5ZS7 - chains B and C; structure by X-ray diffraction, 2.68 A resolution.

Chain B:
Molecule: Phosphoglycerate mutase 1
From: Homo sapiens
Notes: EC 5.4.2.11, 5.4.2.4
UniProtKB: P18669 (PGAM1_HUMAN); residue numbers follow UniProt; this construct covers 3-235
Sequence (233 residues; each row starts with the number of its first residue):
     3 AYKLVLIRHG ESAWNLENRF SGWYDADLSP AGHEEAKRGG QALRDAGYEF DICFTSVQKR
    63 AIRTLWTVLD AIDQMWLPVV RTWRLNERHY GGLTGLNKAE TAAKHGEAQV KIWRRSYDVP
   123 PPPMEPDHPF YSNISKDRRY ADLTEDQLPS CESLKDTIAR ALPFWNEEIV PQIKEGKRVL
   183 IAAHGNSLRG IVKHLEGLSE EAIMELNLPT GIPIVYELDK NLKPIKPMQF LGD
Swiss-Prot annotation at these positions:
  - active site: H11 (Tele-phosphohistidine intermediate), E89 (Proton donor/acceptor)
  - binding site (substrate): R10 to N17, S23, G24, R62, E89 to Y92, K100, R116, R117, G187, N188
  - site: H186 (Transition state stabilizer)
  - modified residue: S14 (Phosphoserine), S23 (Phosphoserine), Y26 (Phosphotyrosine), S31 (Phosphoserine), K106 (N6-acetyllysine), S118 (Phosphoserine)

Chain C:
Molecule: Phosphoglycerate mutase 1
From: Homo sapiens
Notes: EC 5.4.2.11, 5.4.2.4
UniProtKB: P18669 (PGAM1_HUMAN); residues 2-235 here = UniProt positions 2-235
Sequence (234 residues; numbered 2 to 235; the number before each row is that of its first residue):
     2 AAYKLVLIRH GESAWNLENR FSGWYDADLS PAGHEEAKRG GQALRDAGYE FDICFTSVQK
    62 RAIRTLWTVL DAIDQMWLPV VRTWRLNERH YGGLTGLNKA ETAAKHGEAQ VKIWRRSYDV
   122 PPPPMEPDHP FYSNISKDRR YADLTEDQLP SCESLKDTIA RALPFWNEEI VPQIKEGKRV
   182 LIAAHGNSLR GIVKHLEGLS EEAIMELNLP TGIPIVYELD KNLKPIKPMQ FLGD
Modified positions: H11 (N1-phosphonohistidine; NEP); K100 (N(6)-acetyllysine; ALY)
Swiss-Prot annotation at these positions:
  - active site: H11 (Tele-phosphohistidine intermediate), E89 (Proton donor/acceptor)
  - binding site (substrate): R10 to N17, S23, G24, R62, E89 to Y92, K100, R116, R117, G187, N188
  - site: H186 (Transition state stabilizer)
  - modified residue: S14 (Phosphoserine), S23 (Phosphoserine), Y26 (Phosphotyrosine), S31 (Phosphoserine), K106 (N6-acetyllysine), S118 (Phosphoserine)

Interface between chain B and chain C:
Pairs across the interface - 37 pairs, chain B then chain C:
  E51(B) with R140(C), salt bridge
  F52(B) with R140(C), hydrogen bond (backbone-side chain)
  D53(B) with R140(C), salt bridge
  V59(B) with W78(C)
  K61(B) with D75(C), salt bridge
  I64(B) with M77(C); W78(C), hydrophobic
  R65(B) with D72(C), salt bridge; M77(C)
  W68(B) with W68(C); M77(C), hydrophobic
  D72(B) with R65(C), salt bridge
  D75(B) with K61(C), salt bridge
  Q76(B) with R140(C), hydrogen bond
  M77(B) with I64(C); R65(C); W68(C), hydrophobic; R83(C), hydrogen bond (backbone-side chain)
  W78(B) with V59(C); I64(C), hydrophobic; R83(C); R140(C); R141(C)
  L79(B) with R83(C), hydrogen bond (backbone-side chain)
  V81(B) with R83(C)
  R83(B) with M77(C), hydrogen bond (side chain-backbone); W78(C); L79(C), hydrogen bond (side chain-backbone); V81(C)
  R140(B) with E51(C), salt bridge; F52(C), hydrogen bond (side chain-backbone); D53(C), salt bridge; Q76(C), hydrogen bond; W78(C); R180(C)
  R141(B) with W78(C)
  R180(B) with R140(C)
Interface residues without a listed pair, chain B (22 interface residues in all): D27, L71, P80
Interface residues without a listed pair, chain C (21 interface residues in all): L71, P80

In short:
The interface between chain B and chain C involves 22 residues on one side and 21 on the other; the contacts
include 8 hydrogen bonds and 8 salt bridges. Among the polar pairs are E51(B)-R140(C), D53(B)-R140(C) and
K61(B)-D75(C).
Chain B is Phosphoglycerate mutase 1 and chain C is Phosphoglycerate mutase 1, both from Homo sapiens; the
structure, Acetylation of lysine 100 in Phosphoglycerate mutase 1, was determined by X-ray diffraction.
